Entry 1J8H (X-ray diffraction, 2.40 A resolution); this record covers chains A and B of the 5 polymer chains in the assembly.

# Chain A
Name: HLA class II histocompatibility antigen, dr alpha chain
Source organism: Homo sapiens
Notes: fragment: Extracellular Domain
UniProtKB: P01903 (HA2R_HUMAN); residues 1-181 here correspond to UniProt positions 26-206 (UniProt number = residue number + 25)
Chain sequence (181 residues; row label = number of the first residue in the row):
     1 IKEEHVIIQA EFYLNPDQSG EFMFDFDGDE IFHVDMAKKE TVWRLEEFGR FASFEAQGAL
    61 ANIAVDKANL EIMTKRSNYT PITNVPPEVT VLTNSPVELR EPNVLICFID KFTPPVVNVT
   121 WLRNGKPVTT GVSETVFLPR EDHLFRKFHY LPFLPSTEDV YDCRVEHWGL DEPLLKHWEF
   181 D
Unresolved in the structure: 1
UniProt features mapped onto this chain:
  - region: Glu179 to Asp181 (Connecting peptide)
  - site: Gln9 (Self- and pathogen-derived peptide antigen), Gly49 (Self-peptide antigen), Phe51 (Self- and pathogen-derived peptide antigen), Ala52 (Self-peptide antigen), Ser53 (Self- and pathogen-derived peptide antigen), Glu55 (Pathogen-derived peptide antigen), Asn62 (Self- and pathogen-derived peptide antigen), Asn69 (Pathogen-derived peptide antigen), Arg76 (Self- and pathogen-derived peptide antigen)
  - glycosylation (N-linked (GlcNAc...) asparagine): Asn78, Asn118
Cystine bridges: Cys107-Cys163
Glycans and other covalent adducts: N-acetylglucosamine (NAG) linked to Asn78, Asn118
Reported in the primary citation:
  - post-translational modification sites: Asn78, Asn118

# Chain B
Name: HLA class II histocompatibility antigen, dr-4 beta chain
Source organism: Homo sapiens
Notes: fragment: Extracellular Domain
UniProtKB: P13760 (HB2H_HUMAN); residues 1-192 here correspond to UniProt positions 30-221 (UniProt number = residue number + 29)
Chain sequence (192 residues; row label = number of the first residue in the row):
     1 GDTRPRFLEQ VKHECHFFNG TERVRFLDRY FYHQEEYVRF DSDVGEYRAV TELGRPDAEY
    61 WNSQKDLLEQ KRAAVDTYCR HNYGVGESFT VQRRVYPEVT VYPAKTQPLQ HHNLLVCSVN
   121 GFYPGSIEVR WFRNGQEEKT GVVSTGLIQN GDWTFQTLVM LETVPRSGEV YTCQVEHPSV
   181 TSPLTVEWRA RS
Unresolved in the structure: 1-2, 105-112, 191-192
Sequence notes: conflict Val180 (Leu209 in P13760)
Cystine bridges: Cys15-Cys79, Cys117-Cys173
Glycans and other covalent adducts: N-acetylglucosamine (NAG) linked to Asn19
Reported in the primary citation:
  - post-translational modification sites: Asn19
  - conformationally variable residues (helix shift): Asn62 to Gln70
  - binding site for Hemagglutinin HA1 peptide chain: Val11

# Chain A / chain B interface
Contacting residue pairs - 111 pairs, chain A then chain B:
  Lys2(A) - Phe18(B)
  Glu3(A) - Phe18(B)
  Glu4(A) - Phe17(B)  hydrogen bond (backbone-backbone)
  Glu4(A) - Phe18(B)
  Glu4(A) - Asn19(B)  hydrogen bond (side chain-backbone)
  Glu4(A) - Gly20(B)  hydrogen bond (side chain-backbone)
  His5(A) - Cys15(B)
  His5(A) - His16(B)
  His5(A) - Phe17(B)  hydrogen bond (backbone-backbone)
  His5(A) - Val91(B)
  Val6(A) - Cys15(B)
  Ile7(A) - His13(B)
  Ile7(A) - Glu14(B)
  Ile7(A) - Cys15(B)  hydrogen bond (backbone-backbone)
  Ile7(A) - Phe17(B)  hydrophobic
  Ile8(A) - His13(B)
  Ile8(A) - Glu14(B)
  Gln9(A) - Val11(B)
  Gln9(A) - Lys12(B)
  Gln9(A) - His13(B)  hydrogen bond (backbone-backbone)
  Gln9(A) - Tyr78(B)  hydrogen bond
  Ala10(A) - Val11(B)
  Glu11(A) - Gln10(B)
  Glu11(A) - Val11(B)  hydrogen bond (backbone-backbone)
  Glu11(A) - His13(B)  salt bridge
  Phe12(A) - Leu8(B)  hydrophobic
  Phe12(A) - Glu9(B)
  Phe12(A) - Gln10(B)
  Tyr13(A) - Phe7(B)
  Tyr13(A) - Leu8(B)
  Tyr13(A) - Glu9(B)  hydrogen bond (backbone-backbone)
  Leu14(A) - Arg6(B)
  Leu14(A) - Phe7(B)
  Leu14(A) - Leu8(B)  hydrophobic
  Asn15(A) - Arg6(B)
  Asn15(A) - Phe7(B)  hydrogen bond (backbone-backbone)
  Pro16(A) - Pro5(B)
  Pro16(A) - Arg6(B)
  Asp17(A) - Arg6(B)  salt bridge
  Phe24(A) - Asn82(B)
  Phe26(A) - Thr90(B)
  Phe26(A) - Val91(B)  hydrophobic
  Phe26(A) - Tyr123(B)
  Phe26(A) - Trp153(B)  hydrophobic
  Asp27(A) - Gln149(B)
  Gly28(A) - Gln149(B)
  Asp29(A) - Tyr123(B)
  Asp29(A) - Gln149(B)  hydrogen bond
  Asp29(A) - Trp153(B)  hydrogen bond (side chain-backbone)
  Glu30(A) - Trp153(B)  hydrogen bond (backbone-side chain)
  Ile31(A) - Trp153(B)  hydrophobic
  Arg44(A) - Gly151(B)  hydrogen bond (side chain-backbone)
  Arg44(A) - Asp152(B)
  Arg44(A) - Trp153(B)
  Leu45(A) - Arg93(B)
  Phe48(A) - Phe89(B)  hydrophobic
  Phe48(A) - Trp153(B)
  Asp66(A) - Glu9(B)
  Asp66(A) - Val11(B)
  Leu70(A) - Phe7(B)
  Leu70(A) - Leu8(B)
  Leu70(A) - Glu9(B)
  Met73(A) - Glu9(B)
  Met73(A) - Tyr32(B)  hydrophobic
  Met73(A) - Tyr37(B)
  Met73(A) - Leu53(B)  hydrophobic
  Thr74(A) - Phe7(B)
  Thr74(A) - Tyr32(B)
  Arg76(A) - Leu53(B)  hydrogen bond (side chain-backbone)
  Arg76(A) - Asp57(B)  salt bridge
  Ser77(A) - Tyr32(B)  hydrogen bond
  Tyr79(A) - Phe7(B)
  Thr80(A) - Phe7(B)
  Thr80(A) - Tyr32(B)  hydrogen bond (backbone-side chain)
  Thr80(A) - His33(B)  hydrogen bond (backbone-side chain)
  Pro81(A) - Pro5(B)  hydrophobic
  Pro81(A) - Arg6(B)
  Pro81(A) - Phe7(B)  hydrophobic
  Pro81(A) - His33(B)  hydrogen bond (backbone-side chain)
  Ile82(A) - Arg6(B)  hydrogen bond (backbone-backbone)
  Ile82(A) - His33(B)  hydrogen bond (backbone-side chain)
  Leu92(A) - Ile148(B)  hydrophobic
  Thr93(A) - Gln156(B)
  Asn94(A) - Asn120(B)
  Asn94(A) - Asn150(B)
  Asn94(A) - Gln156(B)
  Pro96(A) - Thr100(B)
  Pro96(A) - Ser118(B)
  Pro96(A) - Asn120(B)
  Ile106(A) - Asn150(B)
  Thr113(A) - Leu8(B)
  Pro115(A) - Leu8(B)
  Pro139(A) - Lys12(B)
  Arg140(A) - Lys12(B)  hydrogen bond (backbone-side chain)
  Asp142(A) - Gln34(B)  hydrogen bond (backbone-side chain)
  His143(A) - Gln10(B)  hydrogen bond (backbone-side chain)
  His143(A) - Lys12(B)
  His143(A) - Arg29(B)
  His143(A) - Phe31(B)
  His143(A) - Gln34(B)
  Leu144(A) - Gln34(B)
  Phe145(A) - Leu8(B)  hydrophobic
  Phe145(A) - Gln10(B)
  Arg146(A) - Gln149(B)  hydrogen bond
  Phe148(A) - Gln149(B)
  Phe148(A) - Asn150(B)
  Phe148(A) - Gly151(B)
  Tyr150(A) - Asn150(B)  hydrogen bond (side chain-backbone)
  Tyr150(A) - Gly151(B)  hydrogen bond (side chain-backbone)
  Tyr150(A) - Asp152(B)
  Trp168(A) - Arg6(B)
Also at the interface, not in a pair above, chain A (62 interface residues in all): Glu47, Phe51, Ala52, Asn62, Asn69, Val85, Ser95, Pro114, Thr135
Also at the interface, not in a pair above, chain B (47 interface residues in all): Arg4, Gly54, Pro56, Tyr83, Val85, Tyr102

# In short
The interface between chain A and chain B involves 62 residues on one side and 47 on the other, with 27
hydrogen bonds and 3 salt bridges. Polar pairs include Glu11(A)-His13(B), Asp17(A)-Arg6(B) and
Arg76(A)-Asp57(B). The paper reports a binding site for Hemagglutinin HA1 peptide chain at Val11(B);
modification sites Asn78(A), Asn118(A) and Asn19(B).
Here chain A is HLA class II histocompatibility antigen, dr alpha chain and chain B is HLA class II
histocompatibility antigen, dr-4 beta chain, both from Homo sapiens. Entry 1J8H (Crystal Structure of a
Complex of a Human alpha/beta-T cell Receptor, Influenza HA Antigen Peptide, and ...) was determined by X-ray
diffraction.
